Entry 3EDK (X-ray diffraction, 1.77 A resolution); this record covers chains A and B.

# Chain A (and B)
Name: Cyclomaltodextrinase
Organism: Flavobacterium sp. 92
Notes: EC 3.2.1.54; chain B of this document is another copy of the same molecule, construct and numbering; everything in this record applies to it too
UniProt: Q8KKG0 (Q8KKG0_9FLAO); residues 1-601 here correspond to UniProt positions 19-619 (UniProt number = residue number + 18)
Chain sequence (601 residues; each row starts with the number of its first residue):
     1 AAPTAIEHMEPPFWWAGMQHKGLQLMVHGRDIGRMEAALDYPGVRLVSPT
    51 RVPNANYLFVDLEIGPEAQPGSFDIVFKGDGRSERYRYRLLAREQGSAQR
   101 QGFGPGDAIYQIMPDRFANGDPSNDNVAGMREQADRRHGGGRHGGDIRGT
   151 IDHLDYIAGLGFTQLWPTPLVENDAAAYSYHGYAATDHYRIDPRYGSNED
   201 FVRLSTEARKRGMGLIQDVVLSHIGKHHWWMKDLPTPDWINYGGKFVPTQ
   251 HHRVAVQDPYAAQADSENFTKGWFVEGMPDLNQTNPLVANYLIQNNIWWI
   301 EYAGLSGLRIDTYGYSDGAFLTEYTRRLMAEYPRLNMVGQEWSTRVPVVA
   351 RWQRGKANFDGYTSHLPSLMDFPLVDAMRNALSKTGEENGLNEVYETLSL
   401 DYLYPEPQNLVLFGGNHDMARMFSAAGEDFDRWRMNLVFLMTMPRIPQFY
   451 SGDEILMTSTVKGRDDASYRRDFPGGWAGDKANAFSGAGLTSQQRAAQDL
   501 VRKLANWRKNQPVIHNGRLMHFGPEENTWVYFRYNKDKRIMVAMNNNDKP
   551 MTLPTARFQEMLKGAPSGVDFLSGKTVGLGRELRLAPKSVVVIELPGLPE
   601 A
Disordered / not traced: 1-2, 600-601
Sequence notes: engineered mutation P49 (Thr67 in Q8KKG0), Q340 (Glu358 in Q8KKG0)
Bound ions: Ca2+ site 1: N119, D121, N124, D125, G144, D146; Ca2+ site 2: S222, T270, D280, Y315

# How chain A and chain B interact
Residue-residue contacts (77; chain A residue first):
  Q250(A) - E525(B)
  H252(A) - Y395(B)
  H252(A) - G523(B)
  H252(A) - P524(B)  hydrogen bond (side chain-backbone)
  H252(A) - E525(B)  salt bridge
  H252(A) - R557(B)
  V254(A) - Y395(B)  hydrophobic
  V254(A) - E396(B)
  V254(A) - S399(B)
  A255(A) - Y395(B)
  Q257(A) - Y402(B)
  D258(A) - Y395(B)
  D258(A) - S399(B)
  D258(A) - H521(B)  salt bridge
  P259(A) - S399(B)
  Y260(A) - L398(B)
  Y260(A) - D401(B)  hydrogen bond
  Y260(A) - L519(B)
  Y260(A) - M520(B)
  Y260(A) - H521(B)  hydrogen bond (backbone-backbone)
  A261(A) - M520(B)
  A262(A) - M520(B)  hydrophobic
  A262(A) - H521(B)
  A262(A) - F522(B)  hydrophobic
  A262(A) - E560(B)
  Q263(A) - E560(B)  hydrogen bond (backbone-side chain)
  A264(A) - R557(B)
  A264(A) - E560(B)  hydrogen bond (backbone-side chain)
  D265(A) - F522(B)
  D265(A) - G523(B)  hydrogen bond (side chain-backbone)
  D265(A) - R557(B)  salt bridge
  R345(A) - E393(B)
  R345(A) - E396(B)  salt bridge
  R345(A) - T397(B)
  P347(A) - L400(B)  hydrophobic
  P347(A) - Y402(B)
  F359(A) - Y402(B)  hydrophobic
  E393(A) - R345(B)
  Y395(A) - H252(B)
  Y395(A) - V254(B)  hydrophobic
  Y395(A) - A255(B)
  Y395(A) - D258(B)
  E396(A) - V254(B)
  E396(A) - R345(B)  salt bridge
  T397(A) - R345(B)
  L398(A) - Y260(B)
  S399(A) - V254(B)
  S399(A) - D258(B)
  S399(A) - P259(B)
  L400(A) - R345(B)
  L400(A) - P347(B)  hydrophobic
  D401(A) - Y260(B)  hydrogen bond
  Y402(A) - Q257(B)
  Y402(A) - P347(B)
  Y402(A) - F359(B)  hydrophobic
  L403(A) - P347(B)  hydrophobic
  P407(A) - Y260(B)
  L519(A) - Y260(B)
  M520(A) - Y260(B)
  M520(A) - A261(B)
  M520(A) - A262(B)  hydrophobic
  H521(A) - D258(B)  salt bridge
  H521(A) - Y260(B)  hydrogen bond (backbone-backbone)
  H521(A) - A262(B)
  F522(A) - A262(B)  hydrophobic
  F522(A) - D265(B)
  G523(A) - H252(B)
  G523(A) - D265(B)  hydrogen bond (backbone-side chain)
  P524(A) - H252(B)  hydrogen bond (backbone-side chain)
  E525(A) - Q250(B)
  E525(A) - H252(B)  salt bridge
  R557(A) - H252(B)
  R557(A) - A264(B)
  R557(A) - D265(B)  salt bridge
  E560(A) - A262(B)
  E560(A) - Q263(B)  hydrogen bond (side chain-backbone)
  E560(A) - A264(B)  hydrogen bond (side chain-backbone)
Other interface residues (no listed pair), chain A (40 interface residues in all): R253, V348, P444, R445
Other interface residues (no listed pair), chain B (38 interface residues in all): L403, P407, P444, R518

# Summary
Chain A and chain B form an interface of 40 and 38 residues respectively, with 12 hydrogen bonds and 8 salt
bridges. Polar pairs include H252(A)-E525(B), D258(A)-H521(B) and D265(A)-R557(B). The Ca2+ site 1 is built by
N119(A), D121(A), N124(A), D125(A), G144(A) and D146(A).
Both chains are Cyclomaltodextrinase (Flavobacterium sp. 92). Entry 3EDK (Structural base for cyclodextrin
hydrolysis) was determined by X-ray diffraction (same publication as 3EDD, 3EDE and 3EDF).
